8C45 - chain A; structure by X-ray diffraction, 3.50 A resolution.

Chain A:
Name: site-specific DNA-methyltransferase (adenine-specific)
Organism: Salmonella enterica subsp. enterica serovar Typhimurium str. D23580
Notes: EC 2.1.1.72
Reference sequence: A0A6C7IK61 (A0A6C7IK61_SALTD); numbering as in UniProt (aligned over 1-1225)
Chain sequence (1225 residues; each row starts with the number of its first residue):
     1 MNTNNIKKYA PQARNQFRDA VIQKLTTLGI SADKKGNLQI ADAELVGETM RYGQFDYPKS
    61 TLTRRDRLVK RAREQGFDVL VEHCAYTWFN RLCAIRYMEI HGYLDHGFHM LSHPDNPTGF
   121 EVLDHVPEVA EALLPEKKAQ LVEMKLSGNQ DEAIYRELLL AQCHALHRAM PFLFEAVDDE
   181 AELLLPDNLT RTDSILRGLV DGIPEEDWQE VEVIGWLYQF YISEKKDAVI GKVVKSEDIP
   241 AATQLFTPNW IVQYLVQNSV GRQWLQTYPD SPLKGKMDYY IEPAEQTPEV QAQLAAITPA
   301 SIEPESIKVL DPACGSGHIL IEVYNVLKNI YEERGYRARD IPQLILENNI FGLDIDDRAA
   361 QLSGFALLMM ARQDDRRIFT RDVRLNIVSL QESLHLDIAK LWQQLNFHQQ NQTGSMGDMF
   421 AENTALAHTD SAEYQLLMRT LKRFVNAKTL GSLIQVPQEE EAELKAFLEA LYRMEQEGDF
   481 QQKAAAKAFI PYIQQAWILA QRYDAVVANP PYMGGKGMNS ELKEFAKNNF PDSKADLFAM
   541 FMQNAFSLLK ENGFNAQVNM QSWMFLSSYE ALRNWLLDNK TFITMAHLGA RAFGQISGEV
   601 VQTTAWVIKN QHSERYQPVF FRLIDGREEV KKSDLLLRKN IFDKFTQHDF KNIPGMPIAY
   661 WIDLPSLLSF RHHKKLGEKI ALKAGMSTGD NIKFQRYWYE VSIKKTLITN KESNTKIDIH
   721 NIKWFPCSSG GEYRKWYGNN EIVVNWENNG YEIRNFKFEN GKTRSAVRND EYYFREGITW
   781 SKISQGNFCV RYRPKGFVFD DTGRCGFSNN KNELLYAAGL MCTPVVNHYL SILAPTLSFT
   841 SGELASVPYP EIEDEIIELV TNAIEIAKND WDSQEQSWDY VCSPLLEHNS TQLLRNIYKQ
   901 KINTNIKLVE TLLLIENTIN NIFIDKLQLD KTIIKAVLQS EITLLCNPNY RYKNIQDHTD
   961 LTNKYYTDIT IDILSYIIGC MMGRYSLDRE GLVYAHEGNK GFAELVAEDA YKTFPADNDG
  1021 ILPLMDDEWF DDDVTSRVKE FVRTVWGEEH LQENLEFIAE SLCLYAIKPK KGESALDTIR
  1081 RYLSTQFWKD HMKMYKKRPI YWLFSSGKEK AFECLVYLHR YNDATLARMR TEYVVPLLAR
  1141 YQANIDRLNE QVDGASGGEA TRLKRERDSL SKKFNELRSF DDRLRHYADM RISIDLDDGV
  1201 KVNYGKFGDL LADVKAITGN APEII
Unresolved in the structure: 53-56, 418-420
Small-molecule neighbours: S-adenosylmethionine (SAM): Tyr218, Ile239, Pro240, Thr243, Gln244, Leu245, Phe246, Thr247, Pro312, Ala313, Cys314, Gly315, Ser316, Gly317, His318, Leu353, Asp354, Ile355, Asp356, Leu450, Gly451, Ser452, Asn509, Pro511, Phe541
From the paper describing this entry:
  - binding site for S-adenosylmethionine: Gly315 to Gly317, Asn509 to Tyr512
  - specificity-determining residues: Thr802, Ser838

Overview:
Ligands of chain A: S-adenosylmethionine. From the paper: a binding site for S-adenosylmethionine at Gly315
and Asn509; specificity determinants Thr802 and Ser838.
Chain A is site-specific DNA-methyltransferase (adenine-specific) (Salmonella enterica subsp. enterica serovar
Typhimurium str. D23580); the structure, PglX methyltransferase from the Salmonella BREX phage defence system
(aka BrxX), was determined by X-ray diffraction (same publication as 8Q56).
